6NNH - chain A; structure by X-ray diffraction, 1.52 A resolution.

== Chain A ==
Molecule: Dihydrofolate reductase
Source organism: Mycobacterium tuberculosis (strain ATCC 25618 / H37Rv)
Notes: EC 1.5.1.3
Reference sequence: P9WNX1 (DYR_MYCTU); residues 1-159 here correspond to UniProt positions 3-161 (UniProt number = residue number + 2)
Sequence (159 residues; row label = number of the first residue in the row):
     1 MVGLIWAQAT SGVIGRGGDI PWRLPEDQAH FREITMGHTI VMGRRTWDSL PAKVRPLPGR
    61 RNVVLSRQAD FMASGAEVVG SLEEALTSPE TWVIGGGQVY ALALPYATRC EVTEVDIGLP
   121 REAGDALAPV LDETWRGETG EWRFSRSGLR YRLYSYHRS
Bound ions: Co2+: H38 (shared with 1 residue of chain B)
Ligand contacts:
  - Cycloguanil (1CY; 1-(4-chlorophenyl)-6,6-dimethyl-1,6-dihydro-1,3,5-triazine-2,4-diamine): I5, W6, A7, I20, D27, Q28, H30, F31, T46, S49, L50, I94, Y100, T113
  - NADPH (NDP; NADPH dihydro-nicotinamide-adenine-dinucleotide phosphate): W6, A7, I14, G15, R16, G18, D19, I20, W22, G43, R44, R45, T46, S49, L65, S66, R67, Q68, G80, I94, G95, G96, G97, Q98, V99, Y100, L102, A126
Curated features (UniProtKB/Swiss-Prot):
  - binding site (substrate): I5 to A7, D27, R32, R60, Y100, T113
  - binding site (NADP(+)): W6, A7, I14 to D19, G43 to T46, L65 to Q68, G80, I94 to V99

== In short ==
Ligands of chain A: Cycloguanil and NADPH. UniProt lists 8 substrate-binding residues and 23 NADP+-binding
residues.
Chain A is Dihydrofolate reductase (Mycobacterium tuberculosis (strain ATCC 25618 / H37Rv)); the structure,
Structure of Closed state of Dihydrofolate reductase from Mycobacterium tuberculosis in complex with NADPH and
cycloguanil, was determined by X-ray diffraction, deposited together with 6NNC, 6NND, 6NNE and 6NNI.
